Entry 9DQV (electron microscopy, 3.30 A resolution); this record covers chains E and F of the 16 polymer chains in the assembly.

Chain E:
Name: Structural polyprotein
Source organism: Western equine encephalitis virus
UniProt: Q1W679 (Q1W679_WEEV); residues 1-403 here correspond to UniProt positions 320-722 (UniProt number = residue number + 319)
Sequence (403 residues; numbered 1 to 403; the number before each row is that of its first residue):
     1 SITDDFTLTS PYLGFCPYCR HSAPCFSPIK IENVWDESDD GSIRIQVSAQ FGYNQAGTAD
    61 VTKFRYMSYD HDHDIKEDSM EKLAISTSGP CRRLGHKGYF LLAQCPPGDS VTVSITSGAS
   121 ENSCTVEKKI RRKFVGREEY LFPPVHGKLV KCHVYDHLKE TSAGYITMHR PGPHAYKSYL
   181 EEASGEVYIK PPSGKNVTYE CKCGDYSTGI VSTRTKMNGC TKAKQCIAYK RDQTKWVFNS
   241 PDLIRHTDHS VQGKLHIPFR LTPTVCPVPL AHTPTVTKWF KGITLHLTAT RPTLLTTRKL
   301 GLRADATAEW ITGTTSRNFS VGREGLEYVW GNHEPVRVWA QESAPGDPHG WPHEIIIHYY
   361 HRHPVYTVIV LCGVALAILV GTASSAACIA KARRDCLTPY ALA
Not modelled in the structure: 118-120
Cystine bridges: Cys16-Cys124, Cys19-Cys25, Cys91-Cys105, Cys152-Cys266, Cys201-Cys226, Cys203-Cys220
Glycans and other covalent adducts: N-acetylglucosamine (NAG) linked to Asn196, Asn318

Chain F:
Name: Capsid protein
Source organism: Western equine encephalitis virus
Notes: EC 3.4.21.90
UniProt: P13897 (POLS_WEEV); residues 1-163 here correspond to UniProt positions 97-259 (UniProt number = residue number + 96)
Sequence (163 residues; row label = number of the first residue in the row):
     1 GKRQRMCMKL ESDKTFPIML NGQVNGYACV VGGRLMKPLH VEGKIDNEQL AAVKLKKASM
    61 YDLEYGDVPQ NMKSDTLQYT SDKPPGFYNW HHGAVQYENG RFTVPRGVGG KGDSGRPILD
   121 NRGRVVAIVL GGANEGTRTA LSVVTWNQKG VTIKDTPEGS EPW
Not modelled in the structure: 1-5
Swiss-Prot annotation at these positions:
  - region (Interaction with spike glycoprotein E2): Lys56 to Tyr61, Gln148 to Thr152
  - active site (Charge relay system): His40, Asp62, Ser114
  - site: Tyr88 (Involved in dimerization of the capsid protein), Asn121 (Involved in dimerization of the capsid protein), Trp163 (Cleavage)
  - modified residue: Ser12 (Phosphoserine), Thr15 (Phosphothreonine)

Interface between chain E and chain F:
Residue-residue contacts (15; chain E residue first):
  Arg394(E) with Lys56(F)
  Thr398(E) with Ala58(F); Tyr61(F)
  Pro399(E) with Tyr61(F); Val151(F), hydrophobic
  Ala401(E) with Arg34(F); Tyr65(F)
  Leu402(E) with Arg34(F), hydrogen bond (backbone-side chain); Met36(F), hydrophobic; Tyr79(F); Trp146(F); Thr152(F)
  Ala403(E) with Arg34(F); Trp146(F); Gly150(F)
Other interface residues (no listed pair), chain E (9 interface residues in all): Asp395, Leu397, Tyr400
Other interface residues (no listed pair), chain F (13 interface residues in all): Met60, Leu63

In short:
9 residues of chain E and 13 residues of chain F are in contact; the contacts include 1 hydrogen bond. Its one
hydrogen-bonded contact is Leu402(E)-Arg34(F). N-acetylglucosamine is covalently linked to Asn196(E) and
Asn318(E). From UniProt: 3 active-site residues on chain F.
Chain E is Structural polyprotein and chain F is Capsid protein, both from Western equine encephalitis virus;
the structure, Structure of western equine encephalitis virus CBA87 VLP in complex with human PCDH10 EC1, was
determined by electron microscopy.
